PDB entry 6YSJ | X-ray diffraction, 1.45 A resolution | chains L and H of the 3 polymer chains in the assembly

# Chain L
Molecule: Prothrombin
From: Homo sapiens
Notes: EC 3.4.21.5
UniProtKB: P00734 (THRB_HUMAN); the construct lacks a stretch of the UniProt sequence, so the offset changes along the chain: -4 to 0 = UniProt 328-332; 1-14 = UniProt 336-349; 15-17 = UniProt 361-363
Amino-acid sequence (36 residues; row label = number of the first residue in the row; a row labelled like 14A-14K holds insertion residues (14A, then the next letters in order); numbers below 1 keep their minus sign (Thr-4 is residue -4)):
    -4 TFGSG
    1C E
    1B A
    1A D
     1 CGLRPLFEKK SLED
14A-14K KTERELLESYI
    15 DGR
Disordered / not traced: -4 to 0, 15-17
Curated features (UniProtKB/Swiss-Prot):
  - site: Arg17 (Cleavage)

# Chain H
Molecule: Prothrombin
From: Homo sapiens
Notes: EC 3.4.21.5
UniProtKB: P00734 (THRB_HUMAN); the construct lacks a stretch of the UniProt sequence and is renumbered around it, so the offset changes along the chain: 16-36 = UniProt 364-384; 37-60 = UniProt 386-409; 61-77 = UniProt 419-435; 78-97 = UniProt 437-456; 7 more segments
Amino-acid sequence (259 residues; each row starts with the number of its first residue; note: 3 numbers in that range are skipped by the numbering (no residue carries them; nothing is unmodelled there); a row labelled like 60A-60I holds insertion residues (60A, then the next letters in order)):
    16 IVEGSDAEIG MSPWQVMLFR K
   36A S
    37 PQELLCGASL ISDRWVLTAA HCLL
60A-60I YPPWDKNFT
    61 ENDLLVRIGK HSRTRYE
   77A R
    78 NIEKISMLEK IYIHPRYNWR
   97A E
    98 NLDRDIALMK LKKPVAFSDY IHPVCLPDRE TA
129A-129C ASL
   130 LQAGYKGRVT GWGNLKET
147A-147G WTANVGK
   150 GQPSVLQVVN LPIVERPVCK DSTRIRITDN MFCAG
  184A Y
   185 KP
186A-186D DEGK
   187 RGDACEGDSG GPFVMKSP
204A-204B FN
   205 NRWYQMGIVS WGE
   219 GCD
  221A R
   222 DGKYGFYTHV FRLKKWIQKV IDQFGE
Disordered / not traced: 147A-147G, 246-247
Cystine bridges: Cys42-Cys58, Cys168-Cys182, Cys191-Cys220
Covalent attachments: N-acetylglucosamine (NAG) linked to Asn60G
Bound ions: Na+ site 1: Lys169, Thr172, Phe204A; Na+ site 2: Arg221A, Lys224
Ligand contacts:
  - 2-amino-1-(4-bromophenyl)ethanone (47A), molecule 1: Tyr60A, Pro60C, Trp96, Arg97, Glu97A, Asn98, Leu99, Ile174, Trp215
  - 2-amino-1-(4-bromophenyl)ethanone (47A), molecule 2: Asp189, Ala190, Cys191, Glu192, Ser195, Val213, Ser214, Trp215, Gly216, Gly219, Cys220, Gly226, Phe227, Tyr228
Curated features (UniProtKB/Swiss-Prot):
  - region: Ala183 to Val200 (High affinity receptor-binding region which is also known as the TP508 peptide)
  - active site (Charge relay system): His57, Asp102, Ser195
  - glycosylation: Asn60G (N-linked (GlcNAc...) (complex) asparagine)

# Chain L / chain H interface
Pairs across the interface (59):
  Cys1(L) - Pro120(H)
  Cys1(L) - Val121(H)
  Cys1(L) - Cys122(H)  disulfide
  Cys1(L) - Arg206(H)  hydrogen bond (backbone-side chain)
  Asp1A(L) - His119(H)  salt bridge
  Asp1A(L) - Arg206(H)
  Ala1B(L) - Arg206(H)  hydrogen bond (backbone-side chain)
  Gly2(L) - Trp29(H)
  Gly2(L) - Pro120(H)  hydrogen bond (backbone-backbone)
  Gly2(L) - Cys122(H)
  Gly2(L) - Arg206(H)
  Gly2(L) - Trp207(H)  hydrogen bond (backbone-backbone)
  Leu3(L) - His119(H)  hydrogen bond (backbone-side chain)
  Leu3(L) - Asn205(H)
  Leu3(L) - Arg206(H)
  Arg4(L) - Gly25(H)
  Arg4(L) - Met26(H)  hydrogen bond (side chain-backbone)
  Arg4(L) - Pro28(H)
  Arg4(L) - Trp29(H)
  Arg4(L) - Arg137(H)
  Arg4(L) - Trp207(H)
  Pro5(L) - Ser115(H)
  Pro5(L) - Asp116(H)
  Pro5(L) - His119(H)
  Leu6(L) - Ile24(H)
  Leu6(L) - Asp116(H)
  Phe7(L) - Glu23(H)
  Phe7(L) - Ile24(H)
  Phe7(L) - Gly25(H)
  Phe7(L) - Met26(H)  hydrophobic
  Glu8(L) - Lys202(H)  salt bridge
  Glu8(L) - Asn205(H)
  Glu8(L) - Trp207(H)  hydrogen bond
  Asp14(L) - Glu23(H)
  Asp14(L) - Met26(H)
  Asp14(L) - Arg137(H)  salt bridge
  Asp14(L) - Trp207(H)
  Lys14A(L) - Glu23(H)  hydrogen bond (backbone-side chain)
  Thr14B(L) - Arg137(H)  hydrogen bond
  Thr14B(L) - Asn159(H)  hydrogen bond
  Glu14C(L) - Arg137(H)
  Glu14C(L) - Lys202(H)  salt bridge
  Glu14E(L) - Lys135(H)  salt bridge
  Glu14E(L) - Asn159(H)  hydrogen bond
  Glu14E(L) - Tyr184A(H)  hydrogen bond
  Leu14F(L) - Lys135(H)
  Leu14F(L) - Gly136(H)
  Leu14F(L) - Asn159(H)
  Leu14F(L) - Trp207(H)  hydrophobic
  Leu14G(L) - Pro204(H)  hydrophobic
  Ser14I(L) - Gly133(H)
  Ser14I(L) - Tyr134(H)
  Ser14I(L) - Lys135(H)  hydrogen bond (side chain-backbone)
  Tyr14J(L) - Tyr134(H)  hydrophobic
  Tyr14J(L) - Lys135(H)  hydrogen bond (side chain-backbone)
  Tyr14J(L) - Met201(H)
  Tyr14J(L) - Lys202(H)
  Tyr14J(L) - Pro204(H)
  Ile14K(L) - Tyr134(H)  hydrogen bond (backbone-side chain)
Interface residues without a listed pair, chain L (21 interface residues in all): Glu1C
Interface residues without a listed pair, chain H (26 interface residues in all): Tyr117
Inter-chain disulfides: Cys1(L)-Cys122(H)

# In short
Chain L and chain H form an interface of 21 and 26 residues respectively; the contacts include 1 disulfide
bond, 15 hydrogen bonds and 5 salt bridges. Among the polar pairs are Asp1A(L)-His119(H), Glu8(L)-Lys202(H)
and Glu14E(L)-Lys135(H). Bound to chain H: 2-amino-1-(4-bromophenyl)ethanone.
Chain L is Prothrombin and chain H is Prothrombin, both from Homo sapiens; the structure, Thrombin in complex
with 2-amino-1-(4-bromophenyl)ethan-1-one (j10), was determined by X-ray diffraction.
